8FIY - chains D and N of the 7 polymer chains in the assembly; structure by electron microscopy, 7.30 A resolution (low resolution: residue-level contacts below are approximate; hydrogen-bond / salt-bridge calls are withheld).

== Chain D ==
Protein: DNA-directed RNA polymerase subunit beta'
Source organism: Escherichia coli K-12
Notes: EC 2.7.7.6
Reference sequence: P0A8T7 (RPOC_ECOLI); residues 1-1407 here = UniProt positions 1-1407
Chain sequence (1407 residues; numbered 1 to 1407; the number before each row is that of its first residue):
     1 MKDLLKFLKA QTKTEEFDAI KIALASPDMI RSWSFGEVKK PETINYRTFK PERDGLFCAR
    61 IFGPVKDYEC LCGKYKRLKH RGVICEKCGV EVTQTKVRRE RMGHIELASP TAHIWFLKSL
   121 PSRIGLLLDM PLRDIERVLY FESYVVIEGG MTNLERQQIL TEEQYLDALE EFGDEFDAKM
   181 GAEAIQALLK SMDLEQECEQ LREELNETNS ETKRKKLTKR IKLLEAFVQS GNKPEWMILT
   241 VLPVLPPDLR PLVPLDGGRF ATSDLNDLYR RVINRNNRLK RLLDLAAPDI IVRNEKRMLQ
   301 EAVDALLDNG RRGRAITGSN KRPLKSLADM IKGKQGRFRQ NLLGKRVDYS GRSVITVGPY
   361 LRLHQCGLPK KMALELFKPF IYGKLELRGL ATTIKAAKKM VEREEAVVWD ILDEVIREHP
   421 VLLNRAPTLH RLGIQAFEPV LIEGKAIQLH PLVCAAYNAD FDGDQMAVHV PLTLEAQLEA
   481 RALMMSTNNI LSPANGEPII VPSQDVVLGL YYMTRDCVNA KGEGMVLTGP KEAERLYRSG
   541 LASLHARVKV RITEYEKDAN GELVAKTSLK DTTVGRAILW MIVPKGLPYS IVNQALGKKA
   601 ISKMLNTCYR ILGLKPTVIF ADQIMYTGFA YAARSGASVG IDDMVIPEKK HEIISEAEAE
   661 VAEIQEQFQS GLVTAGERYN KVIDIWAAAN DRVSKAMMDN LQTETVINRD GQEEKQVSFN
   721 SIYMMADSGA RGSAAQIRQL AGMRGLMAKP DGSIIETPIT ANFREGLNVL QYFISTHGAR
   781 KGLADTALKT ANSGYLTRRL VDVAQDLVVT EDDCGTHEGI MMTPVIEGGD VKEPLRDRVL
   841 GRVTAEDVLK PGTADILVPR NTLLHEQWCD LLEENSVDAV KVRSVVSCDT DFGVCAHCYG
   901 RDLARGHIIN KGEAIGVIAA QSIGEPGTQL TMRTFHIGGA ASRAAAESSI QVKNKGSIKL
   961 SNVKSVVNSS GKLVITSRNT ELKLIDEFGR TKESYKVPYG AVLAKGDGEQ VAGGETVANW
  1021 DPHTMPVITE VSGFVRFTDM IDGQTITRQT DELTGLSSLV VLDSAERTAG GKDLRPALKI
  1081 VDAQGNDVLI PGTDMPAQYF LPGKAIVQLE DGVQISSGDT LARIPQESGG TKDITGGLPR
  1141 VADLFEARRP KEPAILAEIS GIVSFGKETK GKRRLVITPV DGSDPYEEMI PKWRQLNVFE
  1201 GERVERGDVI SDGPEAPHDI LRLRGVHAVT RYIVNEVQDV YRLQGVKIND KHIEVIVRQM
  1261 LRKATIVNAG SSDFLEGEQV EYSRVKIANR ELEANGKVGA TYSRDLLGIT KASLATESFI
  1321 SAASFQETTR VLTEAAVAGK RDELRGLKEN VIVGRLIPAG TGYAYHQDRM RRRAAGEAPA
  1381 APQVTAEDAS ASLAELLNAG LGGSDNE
Unresolved in the structure: 1-15, 936-947, 1125-1134, 1374-1407
Ion coordination: Zn2+ site 1: Cys70, Cys72, Cys85, Cys88; Mg2+: Asp460, Asp462, Asp464; Zn2+ site 2: Cys814, Cys888, Cys895, Cys898
Swiss-Prot annotation at these positions:
  - binding site (Zn(2+)): Cys70, Cys72, Cys85, Cys88, Cys814, Cys888, Cys895, Cys898
  - binding site (Mg(2+)): Asp460, Asp462, Asp464
  - modified residue: Lys983 (N6-acetyllysine)
  - mutagenesis: Gln504 (Q504P: Resistant to antibiotics salinamide A and B), Asn690 (N690D: Resistant to antibiotics salinamide A and B), Met697 (M697V: Resistant to antibiotics salinamide A and B), Ala735 (A735T: Resistant to antibiotics salinamide A and B), Arg738 (R738C/H/P/S: Resistant to antibiotics salinamide A and B), Ala748 (A748E: Resistant to antibiotics salinamide A and B), Pro758 (P758S/T: Resistant to antibiotics salinamide A and B), Phe763 (F763C: Resistant to antibiotics salinamide A and B), Ser775 (S775A: Resistant to antibiotics salinamide A and B), Ala779 (A779T/V: Resistant to antibiotics salinamide A and B), Arg780 (R780C: Resistant to antibiotics salinamide A and B), Gly782 (G782A/C: Resistant to antibiotics salinamide A and B), 1 further mutagenesis entry in UniProt

== Chain N ==
Molecule: Non-template DNA
Sequence (15 nucleotides; row label = number of the first residue in the row):
     9 TTCAACGCAT AACCC

== How chain D and chain N interact ==
Pairs across the interface (10; chain D residue first):
  Leu120(D) with DA17(N)
  Arg133(D) with DT18(N); DA19(N)
  Lys215(D) with DT18(N)
  Lys216(D) with DT18(N)
  Arg1148(D) with DC14(N); DG15(N)
  Lys1170(D) with DC22(N); DC23(N)
  Gly1171(D) with DC23(N)
Also at the interface, not in a pair above, chain D (10 interface residues in all): Lys321, Asp1143, Glu1146
Also at the interface, not in a pair above, chain N (8 interface residues in all): DT9

== Summary ==
The interface between chain D and chain N involves 10 residues on one side and 8 on the other. Cys70(D),
Cys72(D), Cys85(D) and Cys88(D) coordinate Zn2+ site 1. From UniProt: 8 Zn2+-binding residues, 3 Mg2+-binding
residues and 13 mutagenesis sites on chain D.
Chain D is DNA-directed RNA polymerase subunit beta' (Escherichia coli K-12) and chain N is Non-template DNA;
the structure, Cryo-EM structure of E. coli RNA polymerase Elongation complex in the Transcription-Translation
Complex (RNAP in an ..., was determined by electron microscopy, deposited together with 8FIX.
